PDB entry 6PA7 | electron microscopy, 2.94 A resolution | chains F and J of the 14 polymer chains in the assembly

# Chain F
Molecule: Histone H4
Organism: Xenopus laevis
Reference sequence: P62799 (H4_XENLA); residues 0-102 here correspond to UniProt positions 1-103 (UniProt number = residue number + 1)
Chain sequence (103 residues; numbered 0 to 102; the number before each row is that of its first residue; numbering starts at 0):
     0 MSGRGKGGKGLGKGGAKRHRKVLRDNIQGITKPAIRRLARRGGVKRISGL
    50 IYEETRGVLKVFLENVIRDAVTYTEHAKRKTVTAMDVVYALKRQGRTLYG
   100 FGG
Not modelled in the structure: 0-19
Curated features (UniProtKB/Swiss-Prot):
  - DNA-binding region: Lys16 to Lys20
  - modified residue: Ser1 (N-acetylserine), Arg3 (Asymmetric dimethylarginine), Lys5 (N6-(2-hydroxyisobutyryl)lysine), Lys8 (N6-(2-hydroxyisobutyryl)lysine), Lys12 (N6-(2-hydroxyisobutyryl)lysine), Lys16 (N6-(2-hydroxyisobutyryl)lysine), Lys20 (N6,N6,N6-trimethyllysine), Lys31 (N6-(2-hydroxyisobutyryl)lysine), Lys44 (N6-(2-hydroxyisobutyryl)lysine), Ser47 (Phosphoserine), Tyr51 (Phosphotyrosine), Lys59 (N6-(2-hydroxyisobutyryl)lysine), Lys77 (N6-(2-hydroxyisobutyryl)lysine), Lys79 (N6-(2-hydroxyisobutyryl)lysine), Tyr88 (Phosphotyrosine), Lys91 (N6-(2-hydroxyisobutyryl)lysine)
  - cross-link (Glycyl lysine isopeptide (Lys-Gly)): Lys31 (interchain with G-Cter in UFM1), Lys91 (interchain with G-Cter in ubiquitin)

# Chain J
Molecule: 167-nt DNA strand
Sequence (167 nucleotides; numbered 1 to 167; the number before each row is that of its first residue):
     1 ATCGGCCGCCACAGGATGTATATATCTGACACGTGCCTGGAGACTAGGGA
    51 GTAATCCCCTTGGCGGTTAAAACGCGGGGGACAGCGCGTACGTGCGTTTA
   101 AGCGGTGCTAGAGCTGTCTACGACCAATTGAGCGGCCTCGGCACCGGGAT
   151 TCTCCAGGGCGGCCGAT
Not modelled in the structure: 167

# Interface between chain F and chain J
Residue-residue contacts (12):
  Arg35(F) - DG92(J)  salt bridge to the phosphate
  Arg45(F) - DC91(J)  hydrogen bond to the sugar
  Arg45(F) - DG92(J)  phosphate contact
  Ile46(F) - DC91(J)  sugar contact
  Ile46(F) - DG92(J)  hydrogen bond to the phosphate
  Ser47(F) - DC91(J)  sugar contact
  Gly48(F) - DC91(J)  hydrogen bond to the phosphate
  Arg78(F) - DA112(J)  phosphate contact
  Lys79(F) - DG111(J)  salt bridge to the phosphate
  Lys79(F) - DA112(J)  hydrogen bond to the phosphate
  Thr80(F) - DG111(J)  phosphate contact
  Thr80(F) - DA112(J)  hydrogen bond to the phosphate
Other interface residues (no listed pair), chain F (11 interface residues in all): Arg39, Lys44, Tyr51
Other interface residues (no listed pair), chain J (6 interface residues in all): DT93, DG113

# Summary
11 residues of chain F and 6 residues of chain J are in contact; the contacts include 5 hydrogen bonds and 2
salt bridges. Polar contacts include Arg45(F)-DC91(J), Ile46(F)-DG92(J) and Gly48(F)-DC91(J). From UniProt: a
DNA-binding region on chain F.
Chain F is Histone H4 (Xenopus laevis) and chain J is a 167-nt DNA strand; the structure, The cryo-EM
structure of the human DNMT3A2-DNMT3B3 complex bound to nucleosome, was determined by electron microscopy.
